6RDN - chains 2 and 4 of the 31 polymer chains in the assembly; structure by electron microscopy, 3.20 A resolution.

[Chain 2]
Molecule: ASA-2: Polytomella F-ATP synthase associated subunit 2
Organism: Polytomella sp. Pringsheim 198.80
Notes: engineered mutation(s): P165F, N167S
Sequence (441 residues; numbered 5 to 445; the number before each row is that of its first residue):
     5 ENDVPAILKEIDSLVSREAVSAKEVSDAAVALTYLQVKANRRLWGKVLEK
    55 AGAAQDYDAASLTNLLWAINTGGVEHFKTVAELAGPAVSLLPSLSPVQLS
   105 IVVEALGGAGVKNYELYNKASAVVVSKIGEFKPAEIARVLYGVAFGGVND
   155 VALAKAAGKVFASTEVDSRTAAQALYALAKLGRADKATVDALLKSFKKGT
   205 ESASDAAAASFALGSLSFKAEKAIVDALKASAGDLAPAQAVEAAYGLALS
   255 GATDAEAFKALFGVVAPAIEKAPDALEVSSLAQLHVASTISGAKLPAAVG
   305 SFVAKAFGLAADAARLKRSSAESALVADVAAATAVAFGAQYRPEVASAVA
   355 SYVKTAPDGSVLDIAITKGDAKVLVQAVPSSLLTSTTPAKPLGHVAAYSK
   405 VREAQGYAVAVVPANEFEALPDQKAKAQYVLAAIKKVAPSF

[Chain 4]
Molecule: Mitochondrial ATP synthase associated protein ASA4
Organism: Polytomella sp. Pringsheim 198.80
UniProtKB: D7NIZ2 (D7NIZ2_9CHLO); numbering as in UniProt (aligned over 1-294)
Sequence (294 residues; each row starts with the number of its first residue):
     1 ATEPAVSKKEVLYFLSSKDAESSTAVKSYLKSLYAGAQVEATETDASELI
    51 AQLEKKYLSAQVVEPGVHNIALPLGESGSAPVKRYAAELFNLGAQAGFEC
   101 PFIEVSKKFGQETATSETVKDVLNKTKSYVSADYNAALNEVLSSVEAEIN
   151 GPVLFDGKTEGFKKFAAKAKAVAVSRGLPADTILAYCAGSANEDAADKVS
   201 KEFFTWFESAYTADAAAEVKAIEAEAASILDRHLAKPVAQIRKEQASAYA
   251 SLLKRAETAKGAKWAEKYLEDVKAVQWFDASVAEAPASGPKVAA
Not modelled in the structure: 1-4

[Interface between chain 2 and chain 4]
Residue-residue contacts (69; chain 2 residue first):
  Phe-81(2) with Glu-88(4)
  Lys-82(2) with Ala-71(4); Arg-84(4)
  Ala-85(2) with Arg-84(4)
  Glu-86(2) with Pro-81(4); Arg-84(4), salt bridge
  Gly-89(2) with Ala-80(4)
  Lys-116(2) with Ala-87(4); Phe-90(4); Glu-208(4); Tyr-211(4), hydrogen bond (backbone-side chain)
  Asn-117(2) with Lys-83(4); Glu-208(4)
  Tyr-118(2) with Phe-204(4); Glu-208(4), hydrogen bond (backbone-side chain)
  Glu-119(2) with Lys-83(4); Glu-208(4), hydrogen bond (backbone-side chain)
  Asn-122(2) with Lys-201(4); Thr-205(4)
  Ser-125(2) with Lys-201(4), hydrogen bond
  Asn-153(2) with Asp-197(4)
  Asp-154(2) with Asp-197(4); Lys-201(4)
  Val-155(2) with Glu-193(4); Asp-194(4); Asp-197(4), hydrogen bond (backbone-side chain)
  Ala-156(2) with Asp-197(4)
  Lys-159(2) with Glu-193(4); Asp-194(4), salt bridge
  Arg-187(2) with Glu-193(4), salt bridge
  Ile-273(2) with Tyr-34(4), hydrophobic
  Glu-274(2) with Tyr-34(4), hydrogen bond
  Pro-277(2) with Tyr-34(4), hydrophobic
  Asp-278(2) with Lys-27(4), salt bridge; Lys-31(4)
  Glu-281(2) with Leu-15(4)
  Val-282(2) with Leu-15(4), hydrophobic; Leu-30(4), hydrophobic
  Leu-285(2) with Leu-30(4), hydrophobic
  Ala-302(2) with Tyr-34(4)
  Val-303(2) with Tyr-34(4)
  Phe-306(2) with Leu-30(4); Tyr-34(4), hydrophobic
  Lys-309(2) with Leu-33(4), hydrogen bond (side chain-backbone); Ala-37(4), hydrogen bond (side chain-backbone)
  Leu-313(2) with Leu-12(4); Leu-15(4); Tyr-29(4), hydrophobic; Leu-33(4), hydrophobic
  Asp-316(2) with Lys-8(4), salt bridge; Leu-12(4); Thr-42(4), hydrogen bond
  Ala-317(2) with Leu-12(4); Leu-15(4), hydrophobic
  Leu-320(2) with Lys-9(4); Leu-12(4), hydrophobic; Tyr-13(4)
  Lys-321(2) with Leu-12(4); Tyr-13(4), hydrogen bond (side chain-backbone); Ser-16(4); Gln-95(4), hydrogen bond (side chain-backbone)
  Ser-323(2) with Glu-99(4), hydrogen bond
  Ser-324(2) with Glu-99(4), hydrogen bond; Lys-107(4), hydrogen bond
  Val-357(2) with Thr-44(4), hydrogen bond (backbone-side chain)
  Asp-362(2) with Val-39(4)
  Gly-363(2) with Thr-42(4), hydrogen bond (backbone-side chain)
  Val-365(2) with Thr-42(4)
  Ser-389(2) with Glu-193(4)
Also at the interface, not in a pair above, chain 2 (45 interface residues in all): Ala-88, Gly-151, Ala-314, Thr-390, Thr-391
Also at the interface, not in a pair above, chain 4 (41 interface residues in all): Lys-18, Gly-36, Gln-38, Glu-40, Gly-97, Phe-207

[Summary]
The interface between chain 2 and chain 4 involves 45 residues on one side and 41 on the other; the contacts
include 16 hydrogen bonds and 5 salt bridges. Polar contacts include Glu-86(2)/Arg-84(4),
Lys-159(2)/Asp-194(4) and Arg-187(2)/Glu-193(4).
Here chain 2 is ASA-2: Polytomella F-ATP synthase associated subunit 2 and chain 4 is Mitochondrial ATP
synthase associated protein ASA4, both from Polytomella sp. Pringsheim 198.80. Entry 6RDN (Cryo-EM structure
of Polytomella F-ATP synthase, Rotary substate 1C, monomer-masked refinement) was determined by electron
microscopy, deposited together with 6RD4, 6RD5, 6RD6, 6RD7, 6RD8, 6RD9 and 46 further entries.
